3UTM - chains A and C of the 3 polymer chains in the assembly; structure by X-ray diffraction, 2.00 A resolution.

== Chain A ==
Molecule: Tankyrase-1
From: Mus musculus
Notes: EC 2.4.2.30; fragment: mTNKS1 ARC23
Reference sequence: Q6PFX9 (TNKS1_MOUSE); numbering as in UniProt (aligned over 308-655)
Amino-acid sequence (351 residues; each row starts with the number of its first residue):
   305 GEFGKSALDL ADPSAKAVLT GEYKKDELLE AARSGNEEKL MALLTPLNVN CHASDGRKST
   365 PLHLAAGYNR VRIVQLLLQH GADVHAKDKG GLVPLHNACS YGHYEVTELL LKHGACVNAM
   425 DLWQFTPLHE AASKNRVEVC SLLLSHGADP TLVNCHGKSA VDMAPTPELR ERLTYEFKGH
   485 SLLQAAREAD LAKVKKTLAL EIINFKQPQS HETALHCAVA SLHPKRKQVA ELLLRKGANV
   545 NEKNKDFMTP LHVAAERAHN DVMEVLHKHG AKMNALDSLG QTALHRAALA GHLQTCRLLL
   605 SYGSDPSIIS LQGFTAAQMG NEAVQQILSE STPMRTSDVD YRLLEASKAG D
Disordered / not traced: 305-315, 636-655
Sequence notes: expression tag (305-307)
Reported in the primary citation:
  - mutagenesis - L396A, N401A: unchanged binding to Axin-1 (chain C)
  - mutagenesis - E434A, R440A: decreased binding to Axin-1 (chain C)

== Chain C ==
Molecule: Axin-1
From: Mus musculus
Notes: fragment: mAxin1 N domain
Reference sequence: O35625 (AXIN1_MOUSE); residues 1-80 here = UniProt positions 1-80
Amino-acid sequence (83 residues; each row starts with the number of its first residue; numbers below 1 keep their minus sign (Ser-2 is residue -2)):
    -2 SHMMNVQEQG FPLDLGASFT EDAPRPPVPG EEGELVSTDS RPVNHSFCSG KGTSIKSETS
    58 TATPRRSDLD LGYEPEGSAS PTP
Disordered / not traced: -2 to 17, 31-59, 79-80
Sequence notes: expression tag (-2 to 0)
Swiss-Prot annotation at these positions:
  - motif: Ala20 to Glu29 (Tankyrase-binding motif)
  - modified residue (Phosphoserine): Ser75, Ser77
Reported in the primary citation:
  - mutagenesis - G27V, G74V: increased stability

== Chain A / chain C interface ==
Residue-residue contacts (32):
  Arg361(A) - Pro23(C)  hydrogen bond (side chain-backbone)
  Arg361(A) - Pro24(C)  hydrogen bond (side chain-backbone)
  Arg361(A) - Val25(C)
  Arg361(A) - Pro26(C)
  Ser363(A) - Pro26(C)
  Gly371(A) - Pro26(C)
  Gly371(A) - Gly27(C)
  Gly371(A) - Glu28(C)  hydrogen bond (backbone-backbone)
  Tyr372(A) - Gly27(C)
  Tyr372(A) - Glu28(C)
  Leu396(A) - Arg22(C)
  Leu396(A) - Val25(C)  hydrophobic
  Asn401(A) - Val25(C)
  Asn401(A) - Pro26(C)
  Ser404(A) - Val25(C)
  Tyr405(A) - Val25(C)  hydrogen bond (side chain-backbone)
  Tyr405(A) - Pro26(C)
  Tyr405(A) - Gly27(C)
  Tyr405(A) - Glu28(C)
  Tyr405(A) - Glu29(C)
  His407(A) - Glu28(C)  hydrogen bond (side chain-backbone)
  His407(A) - Gly30(C)
  Asp425(A) - Arg22(C)  salt bridge
  Trp427(A) - Glu18(C)
  Trp427(A) - Ala20(C)  hydrogen bond (side chain-backbone)
  Trp427(A) - Pro21(C)
  Trp427(A) - Arg22(C)
  Trp427(A) - Pro23(C)
  Phe429(A) - Arg22(C)
  Glu434(A) - Arg22(C)  salt bridge
  Glu434(A) - Val25(C)
  Arg440(A) - Glu29(C)  salt bridge
Other interface residues (no listed pair), chain A (17 interface residues in all): Leu368, His400, Leu426
Other interface residues (no listed pair), chain C (13 interface residues in all): Asp19
From the paper, about this interface:
  - residue pairs: Tyr372(A)-Gly27(C), Asn401(A)-Pro26(C), Tyr405(A)-Val25(C), Asp425(A)-Arg22(C) (salt bridge), Glu434(A)-Arg22(C) (salt bridge), Arg440(A)-Glu29(C), Gly27(C)-Tyr405(A)
  - hot spots on chain A (mutagenesis) - Y405A, H407A: abolished binding to Axin-1 (chain C)
  - hot spots on chain A (mutagenesis) - D425A: decreased binding to Axin-1 (chain C)
  - hot spots on chain A (mutagenesis) - N401A: unchanged binding to Axin-1 (chain C)
  - interface residues, chain C: Val25(C)
  - hot spots on chain C (mutagenesis) - R22A, V25F, G27V: decreased binding to Tankyrase-1 (chain A)
  - hot spots on chain C (mutagenesis) - V25D, G27A, G74A, G74V: abolished binding to Tankyrase-1 (chain A)

== Summary ==
17 residues of chain A and 13 residues of chain C are in contact, with 6 hydrogen bonds and 3 salt bridges.
Among the polar pairs are Asp425(A)-Arg22(C), Glu434(A)-Arg22(C) and Arg440(A)-Glu29(C). The authors report
contacts between Tyr372(A) and Gly27(C), Asn401(A) and Pro26(C) and Tyr405(A) and Val25(C) among others; salt
bridges between Asp425(A) and Arg22(C) and Glu434(A) and Arg22(C). From the paper: V25D, G27A and G74A of
chain C, among others, abolish binding to Tankyrase-1 (chain A); the interface residue Val25(C); 14
substitutions were tested in all.
Chain A is Tankyrase-1 and chain C is Axin-1, both from Mus musculus; the structure, Crystal structure of a
mouse Tankyrase-Axin complex, was determined by X-ray diffraction.
